PDB entry 7ZW8 | X-ray diffraction, 2.12 A resolution | chain A

[Chain A]
Name: Mast/stem cell growth factor receptor Kit
Organism: Homo sapiens
Notes: EC 2.7.10.1; fragment: kinase domain
Reference sequence: P10721 (KIT_HUMAN); aligned to UniProt positions 551-935 over residues 551-935
Chain sequence (327 residues; row label = number of the first residue in the row; note: 58 numbers in that range are skipped by the numbering (no residue carries them; nothing is unmodelled there)):
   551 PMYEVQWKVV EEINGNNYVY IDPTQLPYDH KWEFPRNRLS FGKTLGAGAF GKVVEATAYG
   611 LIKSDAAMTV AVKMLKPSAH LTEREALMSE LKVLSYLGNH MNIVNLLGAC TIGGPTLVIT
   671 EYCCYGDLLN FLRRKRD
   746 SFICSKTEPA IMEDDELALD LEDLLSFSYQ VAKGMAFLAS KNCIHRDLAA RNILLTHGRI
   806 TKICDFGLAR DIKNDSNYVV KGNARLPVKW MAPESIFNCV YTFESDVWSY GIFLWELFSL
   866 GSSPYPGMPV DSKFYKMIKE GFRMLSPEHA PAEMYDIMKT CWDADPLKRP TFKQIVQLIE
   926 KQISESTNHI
Unresolved in the structure: 551-553, 563-568, 746-759, 933-935
Differences from the reference sequence: conflict T752 (Gln694 in P10721)
Ligand contacts: K3R (N-[[4-(1-methylpyrazol-4-yl)phenyl]methyl]-6-[7-(3-pyrrolidin-1-ylpropoxy)imidazo[1,2-a]pyridin-3-yl]pyrimidin-4-amine): W557, L595, V603, A621, K623, L644, L647, V654, T670, E671, Y672, C673, C674, Y675, G676, R684, L783, C788, H790, L799, I808, C809, D810, F811
UniProt features mapped onto this chain:
  - region: Y568 to Y570 (Important for interaction with phosphotyrosine-binding proteins)
  - active site: D792 (Proton acceptor)
  - binding site (Mg(2+)): Y568, N797, D810
  - binding site (ATP): G596 to V603, K623, E671 to D677, R796
  - modified residue: Y553 (Phosphotyrosine), Y568 (Phosphotyrosine), Y570 (Phosphotyrosine), S746 (Phosphoserine), S821 (Phosphoserine), Y823 (Phosphotyrosine), S891 (Phosphoserine), Y900 (Phosphotyrosine)

[Overview]
Chain A binds compound K3R. Curated annotation (UniProt) lists active-site residue D792, 3 Mg2+-binding
residues and 17 ATP-binding residues.
Chain A is Mast/stem cell growth factor receptor Kit (Homo sapiens); the structure, Identification of M4205 a
highly selective inhibitor of cKIT mutations for unresectable metastatic or recurrent GIST, was determined by
X-ray diffraction together with 7ZY6 from the same study.
